Entry 1PO1 (X-ray diffraction, 2.90 A resolution); this record covers chains 2 and 4 of the 5 polymer chains in the assembly.

== Chain 2 ==
Name: Poliovirus type 1 mahoney
From: Human poliovirus 1
UniProt: P03300 (POLH_POL1M); residues 1-272 here correspond to UniProt positions 69-340 (UniProt number = residue number + 68)
Amino-acid sequence (272 residues; each row starts with the number of its first residue):
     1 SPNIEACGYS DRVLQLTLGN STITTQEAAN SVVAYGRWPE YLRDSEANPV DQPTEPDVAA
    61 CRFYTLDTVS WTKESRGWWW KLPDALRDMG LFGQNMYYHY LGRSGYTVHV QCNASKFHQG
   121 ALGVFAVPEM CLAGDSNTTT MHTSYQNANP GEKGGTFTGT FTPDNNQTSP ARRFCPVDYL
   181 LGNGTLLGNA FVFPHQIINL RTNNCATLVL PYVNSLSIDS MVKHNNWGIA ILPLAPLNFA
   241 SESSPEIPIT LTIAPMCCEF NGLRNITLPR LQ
Unresolved in the structure: 1-4

== Chain 4 ==
Name: Poliovirus type 1 mahoney
From: Human poliovirus 1
Amino-acid sequence (68 residues; numbered 2 to 69; the number before each row is that of its first residue):
     2 GAQVSSQKVG AHENSNRAYG GSTINYTTIN YYRDSASNAA SKQDFSQDPS KFTEPIKDVL
    62 IKTAPMLN
Unresolved in the structure: 17-22

== Chain 2 / chain 4 interface ==
Pairs across the interface (16):
  Ser10(2) - Asn69(4)  hydrogen bond (side chain-backbone)
  Asp11(2) - Asp59(4)
  Asp11(2) - Asn69(4)  hydrogen bond (backbone-backbone)
  Arg12(2) - Leu68(4)
  Arg12(2) - Asn69(4)
  Ala29(2) - Leu68(4)  hydrophobic
  Asn30(2) - Lys58(4)
  Asn30(2) - Asp59(4)  hydrogen bond (side chain-backbone)
  Ser31(2) - Ile57(4)
  Ser31(2) - Lys58(4)  hydrogen bond (backbone-backbone)
  Val32(2) - Pro56(4)
  Val33(2) - Pro56(4)  hydrogen bond (backbone-backbone)
  Tyr35(2) - Lys52(4)
  Tyr35(2) - Phe53(4)  hydrophobic
  Trp38(2) - Lys58(4)
  Thr202(2) - Leu68(4)
Also at the interface, not in a pair above, chain 2 (13 interface residues in all): Ala28, Gly36
Also at the interface, not in a pair above, chain 4 (9 interface residues in all): Met67

== Summary ==
Chain 2 and chain 4 form an interface of 13 and 9 residues respectively, with 5 hydrogen bonds. Polar pairs
include Ser10(2)-Asn69(4), Asp11(2)-Asn69(4) and Asn30(2)-Asp59(4).
Chain 2 is Poliovirus type 1 mahoney and chain 4 is Poliovirus type 1 mahoney, both from Human poliovirus 1;
the structure, Poliovirus (type 1, mahoney) in complex with R80633, an inhibitor of viral replication, was
determined by X-ray diffraction (same publication as 1PO2).
